Entry 2WIU (X-ray diffraction, 2.35 A resolution); this record covers chains A and D of the 4 polymer chains in the assembly.

[Chain A]
Name: Protein hipa
Source organism: Escherichia coli
Notes: EC 2.7.11.1
UniProt: P23874 (HIPA_ECOLI); numbering as in UniProt (aligned over 1-440)
Chain sequence (446 residues; each row starts with the number of its first residue):
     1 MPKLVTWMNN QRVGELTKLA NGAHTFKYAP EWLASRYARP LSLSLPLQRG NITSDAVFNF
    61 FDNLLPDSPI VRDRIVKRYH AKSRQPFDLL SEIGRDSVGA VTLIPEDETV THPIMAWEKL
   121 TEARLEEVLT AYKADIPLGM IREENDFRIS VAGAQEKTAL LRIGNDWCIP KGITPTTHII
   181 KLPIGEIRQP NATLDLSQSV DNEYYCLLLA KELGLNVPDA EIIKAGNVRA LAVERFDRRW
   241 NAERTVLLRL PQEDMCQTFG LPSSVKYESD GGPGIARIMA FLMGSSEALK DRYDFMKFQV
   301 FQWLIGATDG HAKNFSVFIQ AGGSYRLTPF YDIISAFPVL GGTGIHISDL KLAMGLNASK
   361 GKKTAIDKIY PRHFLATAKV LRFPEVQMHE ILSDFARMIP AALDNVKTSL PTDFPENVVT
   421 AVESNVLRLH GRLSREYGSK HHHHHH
Not modelled in the structure: 1, 109-111, 133-134, 438-446
Bound ions: Hg2+ site 1 near Cys-168 (its only coordinating residue here); Hg2+ site 2: Cys-256, Pro-262
Curated features (UniProtKB/Swiss-Prot):
  - DNA-binding region: Lys-379 to Arg-382
  - active site: Asp-309 (Proton acceptor)
  - binding site (ATP): Ala-152 to Lys-157, Lys-181, Glu-234 to Phe-236, His-311 to Asn-314, Tyr-331, Asp-332
  - modified residue: Ser-150 (Phosphoserine)
  - mutagenesis: Gly-22 (G22S: Loss of toxicity, does not confer high persistence. Single mutation has decreased affinity for HipB-operator ...), Pro-86 (P86L: High levels of persister cells formed which survive better than wild-type in ampicillin or ciprofloxacin, decreased affinity for HipB-operator), Asp-88 (D88N: Loss of toxicity, still confers high levels of persister cells. Decreased affinity for HipB-operator), Ser-150 (S150A: No phosphorylation; cells grow normally), Asp-291 (D291A: Retains toxicity and high persistence but not cold-sensitive. Loss of toxicity, high levels of persister cells and cold sensitivity, decreased affinity for HipB; in hipA7 ...), Asp-309 (D309Q: Loss of autophosphorylation; cells grow normally; protein can accumulate to high levels in E.coli), Asp-332 (D332Q: Loss of autophosphorylation; cells grow normally)

[Chain D]
Name: Hth-type transcriptional regulator hipb
Source organism: Escherichia coli
UniProt: P23873 (HIPB_ECOLI); the construct lacks a stretch of the UniProt sequence, so the offset changes along the chain: 1-83 = UniProt 1-83; 84-86 = UniProt 86-88
Chain sequence (88 residues; numbered 1 to 86 plus 2 insertion-coded residues; the number before each row is that of its first residue; a row labelled like 83A-83B holds insertion residues (83A, then the next letters in order)):
     1 MMSFQKIYSP TQLANAMKLV RQQNGWTQSE LAKKIGIKQA TISNFENNPD NTTLTTFFKI
    61 LQSLELSMTL CDAKNASPES TEQ
83A-83B QN
    84 LEW
Not modelled in the structure: 1-4, 73-83, 83A-83B
Bound ions: Hg2+: Cys-71 (together with chloride ion)
Curated features (UniProtKB/Swiss-Prot):
  - DNA-binding region: Arg-21 to Asn-47 (H-T-H motif)

[Chain A / chain D interface]
Contacting residue pairs (9):
  Met-283(A) / Ile-35(D)
  Met-283(A) / Gln-62(D)  hydrogen bond (backbone-side chain)
  Ser-285(A) / Gln-62(D)  hydrogen bond (backbone-side chain)
  Ala-288(A) / Gln-62(D)
  Leu-289(A) / Lys-34(D)
  Arg-382(A) / Ile-35(D)
  Arg-382(A) / Gly-36(D)
  Arg-382(A) / Lys-59(D)
  Pro-384(A) / Lys-33(D)
Also at the interface, not in a pair above, chain A (7 interface residues in all): Gly-284

[Summary]
7 residues of chain A face 6 of chain D across their interface; the contacts include 2 hydrogen bonds. Polar
contacts include Met-283(A)/Gln-62(D) and Ser-285(A)/Gln-62(D). Curated annotation (UniProt) lists a
DNA-binding region, active-site residue Asp-309(A), 16 ATP-binding residues and 7 mutagenesis sites on chain
A.
Here chain A is Protein hipa and chain D is Hth-type transcriptional regulator hipb, both from Escherichia
coli. Entry 2WIU (Mercury-modified bacterial persistence regulator hipBA) was determined by X-ray diffraction.
